Entry 7QNE (electron microscopy, 2.70 A resolution); this record covers chains A and G of the 6 polymer chains in the assembly.

Chain A:
Protein: GABA(A) receptor subunit alpha-1
From: Homo sapiens
UniProt: A0A1B0GV38 (A0A1B0GV38_HUMAN); residues -26 to 429 here correspond to UniProt positions 16-471 (UniProt number = residue number + 42)
Chain sequence (456 residues; numbered -26 to 429; the number before each row is that of its first residue; numbers below 1 keep their minus sign (Met-26 is residue -26)):
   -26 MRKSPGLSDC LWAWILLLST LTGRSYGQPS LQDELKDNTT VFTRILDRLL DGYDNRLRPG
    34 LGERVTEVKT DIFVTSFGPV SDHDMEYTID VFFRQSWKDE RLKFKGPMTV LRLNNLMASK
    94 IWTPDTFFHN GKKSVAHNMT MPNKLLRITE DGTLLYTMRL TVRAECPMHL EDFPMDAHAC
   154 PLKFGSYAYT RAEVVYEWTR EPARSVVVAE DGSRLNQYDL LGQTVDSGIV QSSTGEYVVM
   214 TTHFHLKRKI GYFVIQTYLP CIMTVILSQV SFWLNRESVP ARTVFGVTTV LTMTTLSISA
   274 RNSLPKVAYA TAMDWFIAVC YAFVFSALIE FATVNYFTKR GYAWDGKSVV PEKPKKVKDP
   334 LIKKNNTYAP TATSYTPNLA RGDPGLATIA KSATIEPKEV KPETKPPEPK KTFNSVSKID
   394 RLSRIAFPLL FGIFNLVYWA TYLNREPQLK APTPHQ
Unresolved in the structure: -26 to 11, 322-383, 419-429
Disulfides: Cys139-Cys153
Covalently attached groups: glycan linked to Asn111
Ligand contacts: PIO ([(2R)-2-octanoyloxy-3-[oxidanyl-[(1R,2R,3S,4R,5R,6S)-2,3,6-tris(oxidanyl)-4,5-diphosphonooxy-cyclohexyl]oxy-phosphoryl]oxy-propyl] octanoate): Arg249, Glu303, Thr306, Phe310, Lys312, Arg313, Asn387, Ser388, Val389, Ser390, Lys391, Ile392, Leu395, Ser396

Chain G:
Protein: Megabody Mb38
From: Lama glama
Notes: antibody fragment or engineered binder
Chain sequence (123 residues; row label = number of the first residue in the row):
     1 QVQLQESGGG LVQAGGSLRV SCAASGRTFT AYIMAWFRQA PGKEREFLAA MDQGRIQYYG
    61 DSVRGRFTIS RDYAKNSVDL QLDGLRPEDT AVYYCAAGAG FWGLRTASSY HYWGQGTQVT
   121 VSS
Disulfides: Cys22-Cys95

Chain A / chain G interface:
Contacting residue pairs (31):
  His142(A) - Ala31(G)  hydrogen bond (side chain-backbone)
  His142(A) - Tyr32(G)
  His142(A) - Ala99(G)
  Glu144(A) - Tyr32(G)
  Ala150(A) - Phe101(G)  hydrophobic
  His151(A) - Phe101(G)
  Ala152(A) - Gly100(G)
  Leu194(A) - Phe101(G)  hydrophobic
  Leu194(A) - Trp102(G)
  Gly195(A) - Trp102(G)
  Asp199(A) - Tyr58(G)
  Asp199(A) - Leu104(G)
  Asp199(A) - Arg105(G)  salt bridge
  Ser200(A) - Tyr58(G)
  Gly201(A) - Gln57(G)
  Ile202(A) - Arg55(G)
  Ile202(A) - Ile56(G)
  Ile202(A) - Gln57(G)  hydrogen bond (backbone-backbone)
  Val203(A) - Gly54(G)
  Val203(A) - Arg55(G)
  Val203(A) - Ile56(G)  hydrophobic
  Gln204(A) - Arg55(G)
  Gln204(A) - Gln57(G)
  Val212(A) - Ile56(G)  hydrophobic
  Thr214(A) - Tyr58(G)
  His216(A) - Tyr58(G)
  His216(A) - Leu104(G)
  His218(A) - Gly100(G)
  His218(A) - Phe101(G)
  His218(A) - Trp102(G)  hydrogen bond (side chain-backbone)
  Leu219(A) - Phe101(G)
Also at the interface, not in a pair above, chain A (21 interface residues in all): Pro140, Lys156, Thr197
Also at the interface, not in a pair above, chain G (15 interface residues in all): Gln53, Gly103

In short:
21 residues of chain A face 15 of chain G across their interface, with 3 hydrogen bonds and 1 salt bridge.
Polar pairs include Asp199(A)-Arg105(G), His142(A)-Ala31(G) and His218(A)-Trp102(G). Chain A binds compound
PIO. Covalently linked N-acetylglucosamine: at Asn111(A).
Here chain A is GABA(A) receptor subunit alpha-1 (Homo sapiens) and chain G is Megabody Mb38 (Lama glama).
Entry 7QNE (Cryo-EM structure of human full-length synaptic alpha1beta3gamma2 GABA(A)R in complex with
Ro15-4513 and megabody Mb38) was determined by electron microscopy (same publication as 7QN5, 7QN6, 7QN7,
7QN8, 7QN9, 7QNA and 3 further entries).
